Entry 1IO9 (X-ray diffraction, 2.05 A resolution); this record covers chain A.

== Chain A ==
Protein: Cytochrome P450 CYP119
From: Sulfolobus solfataricus
Notes: EC 1.14.14.-
UniProtKB: Q55080 (CPXW_SULSO); residues 1-368 here = UniProt positions 1-368
Sequence (368 residues; each row starts with the number of its first residue):
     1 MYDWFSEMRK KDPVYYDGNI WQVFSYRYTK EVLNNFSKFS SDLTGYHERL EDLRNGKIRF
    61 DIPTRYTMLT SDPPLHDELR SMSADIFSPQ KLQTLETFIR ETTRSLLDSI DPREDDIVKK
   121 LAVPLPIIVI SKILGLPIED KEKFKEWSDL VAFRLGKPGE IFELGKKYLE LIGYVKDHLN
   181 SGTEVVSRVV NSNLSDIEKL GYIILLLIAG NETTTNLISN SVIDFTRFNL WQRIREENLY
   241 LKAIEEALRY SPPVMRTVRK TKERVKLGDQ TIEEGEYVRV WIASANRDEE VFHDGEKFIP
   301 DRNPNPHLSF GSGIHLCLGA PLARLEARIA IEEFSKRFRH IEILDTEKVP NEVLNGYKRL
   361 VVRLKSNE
Unresolved in the structure: 367-368
Ion coordination: heme Fe near Cys-317 (its only coordinating residue here)
Ligand contacts: heme (HEM): Met-68, Leu-69, His-76, Arg-80, Phe-87, Ile-130, Phe-153, Leu-205, Leu-206, Ala-209, Gly-210, Thr-213, Thr-214, Leu-217, Leu-248, Pro-253, Val-254, Thr-257, Arg-259, Ile-282, Ser-309, Phe-310, Gly-311, Ile-314, His-315, Leu-316, Cys-317, Leu-318, Gly-319, Leu-322, Ala-323
Curated features (UniProtKB/Swiss-Prot):
  - binding site (heme): His-76, Arg-80, Thr-257, Arg-259, His-315, Cys-317
  - mutagenesis: Asp-77 (D77R: 1.4-fold reduction in styrene epoxidation activity. 13-fold increase in lauric acid hydroxylation activity), Thr-213 (T213A: 1.2-fold reduction in styrene epoxidation activity. No effect on thermostability; T213F: Loss of styrene epoxidation activity. No effect on thermostability ...), Thr-214 (T214A: 2.7-fold increase in styrene epoxidation activity. No effect on thermostability; T214V: 3-fold increase in styrene epoxidation activity. 6-fold increase in lauric acid hydroxylation activity ...)

== Overview ==
Chain A binds heme. UniProt lists 6 heme-binding residues and 3 mutagenesis sites.
Chain A is Cytochrome P450 CYP119 (Sulfolobus solfataricus); the structure, Thermophilic cytochrome P450
(CYP119) from sulfolobus solfataricus: high resolution structural origin of its thermostability and functional
..., was determined by X-ray diffraction together with 1IO8 and 1IO7 from the same study.
